9MII - chains A and B of the 14 polymer chains in the assembly; structure by electron microscopy, 3.30 A resolution.

[Chain A]
Name: HIV-1 Envelope Glycoprotein BG505 SOSIP.664 gp120
Source organism: Human immunodeficiency virus 1
Reference sequence: Q2N0S6 (Q2N0S6_9HIV1); the construct lacks a stretch of the UniProt sequence and is renumbered around it, so the offset changes along the chain: 31-141 = UniProt 30-140; 150-185 = UniProt 141-176; 189-309 = UniProt 188-308; 312-323 = UniProt 309-320; 2 more segments
Amino-acid sequence (516 residues; each row starts with the number of its first residue; note: 14 numbers in that range are skipped by the numbering (no residue carries them; nothing is unmodelled there); a row labelled like 185A-185K holds insertion residues (185A, then the next letters in order); numbers below 1 keep their minus sign (Met-4 is residue -4)):
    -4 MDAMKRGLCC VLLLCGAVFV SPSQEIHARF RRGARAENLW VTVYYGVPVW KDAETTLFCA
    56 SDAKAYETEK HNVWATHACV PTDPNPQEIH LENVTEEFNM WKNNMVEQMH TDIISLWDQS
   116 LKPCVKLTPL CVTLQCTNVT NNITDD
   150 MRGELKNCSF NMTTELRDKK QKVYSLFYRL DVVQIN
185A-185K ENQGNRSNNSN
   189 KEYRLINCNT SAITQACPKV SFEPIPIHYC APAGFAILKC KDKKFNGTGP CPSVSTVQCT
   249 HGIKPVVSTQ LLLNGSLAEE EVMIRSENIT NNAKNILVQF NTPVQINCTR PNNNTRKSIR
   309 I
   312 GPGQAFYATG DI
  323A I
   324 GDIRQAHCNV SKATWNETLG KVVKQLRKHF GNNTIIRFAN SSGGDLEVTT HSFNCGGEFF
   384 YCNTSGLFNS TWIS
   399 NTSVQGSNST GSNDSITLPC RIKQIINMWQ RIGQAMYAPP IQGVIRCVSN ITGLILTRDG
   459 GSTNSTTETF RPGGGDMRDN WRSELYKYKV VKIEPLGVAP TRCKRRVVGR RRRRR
Unresolved in the structure: -4 to 32, 58-66, 185A-185K, 399-411, 504-513
Disulfides: Cys54-Cys74, Cys119-Cys205, Cys126-Cys196, Cys131-Cys157, Cys218-Cys247, Cys228-Cys239, Cys296-Cys331, Cys378-Cys445, Cys385-Cys418
Glycans and other covalent adducts: N-acetylglucosamine (NAG) linked to Asn88, Asn133, Asn156, Asn160, Asn197, Asn234, Asn276, Asn295, Asn301, Asn332, Asn339, Asn363, Asn386, Asn392, Asn448; glycan linked to Asn262
Sequence notes: expression tag (-4 to 30, 509-513); engineered mutation Asn332 (Thr330 in Q2N0S6), Cys501 (Ala498 in Q2N0S6)
From the paper describing this entry:
  - post-translational modification sites: Asn276
  - conformationally variable residues: Asn276

[Chain B]
Name: Envelope glycoprotein gp160
Source organism: Human immunodeficiency virus 1
Reference sequence: Q2N0S6 (Q2N0S6_9HIV1); residues 512-664 here correspond to UniProt positions 509-661 (UniProt number = residue number - 3)
Amino-acid sequence (153 residues; numbered 512 to 664; the number before each row is that of its first residue):
   512 AVGIGAVFLG FLGAAGSTMG AASMTLTVQA RNLLSGIVQQ QSNLLRAPEA QQHLLKLTVW
   572 GIKQLQARVL AVERYLRDQQ LLGIWGCSGK LICCTNVPWN SSWSNRNLSE IWDNMTWLQW
   632 DKEISNYTQI IYGLLEESQN QQEKNEQDLL ALD
Unresolved in the structure: 512-519, 546-568
Disulfides: Cys598-Cys604
Glycans and other covalent adducts: N-acetylglucosamine (NAG) linked to Asn637
Sequence notes: conflict Pro559 (Ile556 in Q2N0S6), Cys605 (Thr602 in Q2N0S6)

[Interface between chain A and chain B]
Disulfides between the chains: Cys501(A)-Cys605(B)
Pairs across the interface (110; chain A residue first):
  Leu34(A) with Pro609(B); Trp610(B), hydrogen bond (backbone-backbone); Leu619(B), hydrophobic
  Trp35(A) with Asn607(B); Val608(B); Pro609(B); Trp610(B)
  Val36(A) with Thr606(B), hydrogen bond (backbone-side chain); Val608(B), hydrogen bond (backbone-backbone); Trp610(B), hydrophobic; Ile642(B), hydrophobic
  Thr37(A) with Cys604(B)
  Val38(A) with Leu593(B), hydrophobic; Trp596(B), hydrophobic; Leu602(B); Ile603(B); Cys604(B), hydrogen bond (backbone-backbone); Leu646(B), hydrophobic
  Tyr39(A) with Ser534(B); Leu537(B), hydrophobic; Leu602(B); Ile603(B), hydrophobic; Trp623(B); Trp628(B), hydrophobic
  Tyr40(A) with Leu537(B); Tyr586(B); Asp589(B); Gln590(B); Leu593(B), hydrophobic; Leu602(B), hydrogen bond (backbone-backbone)
  Gly41(A) with Leu537(B); Gln540(B), hydrogen bond (backbone-side chain)
  Val42(A) with Leu537(B); Trp628(B), hydrophobic
  Pro43(A) with Leu523(B), hydrophobic; Ala526(B), hydrophobic; Ala533(B), hydrophobic; Trp628(B); Leu629(B)
  Val44(A) with Trp628(B), hydrophobic; Leu629(B), hydrophobic; Asp632(B)
  Trp45(A) with Leu523(B), hydrophobic; Ala526(B), hydrophobic; Leu629(B)
  Lys46(A) with Asp632(B), salt bridge
  Thr51(A) with Lys574(B)
  Phe53(A) with Gln575(B)
  Cys54(A) with Trp571(B), hydrophobic
  Thr71(A) with Trp571(B)
  Ala73(A) with Trp571(B), hydrophobic
  Cys74(A) with Trp571(B), hydrophobic
  Ile84(A) with Leu520(B), hydrophobic; Gly521(B); Phe522(B); Gly524(B)
  His85(A) with Leu520(B)
  Leu86(A) with Leu523(B)
  Glu87(A) with Gly527(B)
  Asn88(A) with Gly527(B)
  Val89(A) with Gly527(B)
  Thr106(A) with Lys574(B)
  Asp107(A) with Trp571(B), hydrogen bond; Lys574(B), salt bridge
  Ser110(A) with Val570(B)
  Leu111(A) with Trp571(B), hydrophobic
  Gln114(A) with Thr569(B); Val570(B)
  Pro220(A) with Ala578(B), hydrophobic
  Ala221(A) with Leu544(B); Leu545(B); Ala582(B)
  Gly222(A) with Asn543(B), hydrogen bond (backbone-backbone); Arg585(B)
  Ala224(A) with Phe522(B), hydrophobic; Leu523(B), hydrophobic
  Thr244(A) with Phe522(B)
  Lys490(A) with Arg585(B)
  Ile491(A) with Phe522(B), hydrophobic; Leu523(B), hydrophobic; Arg585(B), hydrogen bond (backbone-side chain)
  Pro493(A) with Asp589(B)
  Leu494(A) with Leu592(B), hydrophobic; Leu593(B), hydrophobic; Trp596(B), hydrophobic
  Val496(A) with Trp631(B), hydrogen bond (backbone-side chain); Ile635(B), hydrophobic; Ile642(B), hydrophobic
  Ala497(A) with Met530(B), hydrophobic; Trp623(B), hydrophobic; Trp631(B)
  Pro498(A) with Trp610(B), hydrophobic; Leu619(B); Ile622(B), hydrophobic; Trp623(B), hydrogen bond (backbone-side chain); Trp631(B)
  Thr499(A) with Trp623(B)
  Arg500(A) with Leu619(B)
  Cys501(A) with Cys605(B), disulfide
  Lys502(A) with Thr606(B); Asn607(B)
  Arg503(A) with Trp596(B), hydrogen bond (side chain-backbone); Gly597(B); Cys598(B), hydrogen bond; Cys604(B), hydrogen bond; Cys605(B), hydrogen bond (side chain-backbone); Thr606(B), hydrogen bond (backbone-backbone); Asn607(B); Gln650(B), hydrogen bond; Gln653(B), hydrogen bond
Also at the interface, not in a pair above, chain A (50 interface residues in all): Thr50, Phe223, Glu492
Also at the interface, not in a pair above, chain B (57 interface residues in all): Ala525, Ala541, Leu581, Trp614, Tyr643

[Overview]
50 residues of chain A and 57 residues of chain B are in contact; the contacts include 1 disulfide bond, 18
hydrogen bonds and 2 salt bridges. Polar contacts include Lys46(A)-Asp632(B), Asp107(A)-Lys574(B) and
Val36(A)-Thr606(B). From the paper: a modification site at Asn276(A); conformational variability at Asn276(A).
Chain A is HIV-1 Envelope Glycoprotein BG505 SOSIP.664 gp120 and chain B is Envelope glycoprotein gp160, both
from Human immunodeficiency virus 1; the structure, 253-7A03 Fab in complex with HIV-1 BG505 SOSIP Env trimer
and RM20A3 Fab, was determined by electron microscopy (same publication as 9MIA, 9MIB, 9MIC, 9MID, 9MIF, 9MIH
and 4 further entries).
